Entry 6NNG (X-ray diffraction, 2.40 A resolution); this record covers chains B and F of the 6 polymer chains in the assembly.

== Chain B ==
Name: Tubulin beta-2B chain
Source organism: Sus scrofa
UniProt: A0A287AGU7 (A0A287AGU7_PIG); residue numbers follow UniProt; this construct covers 1-445
Amino-acid sequence (445 residues; each row starts with the number of its first residue):
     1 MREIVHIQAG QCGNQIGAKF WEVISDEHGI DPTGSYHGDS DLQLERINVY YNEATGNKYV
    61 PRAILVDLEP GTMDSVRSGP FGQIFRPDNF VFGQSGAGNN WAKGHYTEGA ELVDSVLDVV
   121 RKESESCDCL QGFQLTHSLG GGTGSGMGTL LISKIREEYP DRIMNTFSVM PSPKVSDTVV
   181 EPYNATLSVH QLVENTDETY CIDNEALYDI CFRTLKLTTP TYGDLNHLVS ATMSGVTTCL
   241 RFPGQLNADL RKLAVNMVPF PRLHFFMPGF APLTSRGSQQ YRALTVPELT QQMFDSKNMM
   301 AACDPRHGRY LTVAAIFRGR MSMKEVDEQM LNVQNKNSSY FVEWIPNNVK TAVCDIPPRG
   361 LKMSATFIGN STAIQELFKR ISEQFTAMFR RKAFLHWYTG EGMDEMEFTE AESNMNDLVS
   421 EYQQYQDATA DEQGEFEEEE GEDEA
Disordered / not traced: 1, 429-445
Ligand contacts:
  - DJ9 (2-(1H-indol-6-yl)-4-(3,4,5-trimethoxyphenyl)-1H-imidazo[4,5-c]pyridine): Tyr200, Val236, Cys239, Leu240, Leu246, Asn247, Ala248, Asp249, Leu250, Lys252, Leu253, Asn256, Met257, Val313, Ala314, Ala315, Ile316, Asn347, Asn348, Val349, Lys350, Ala352, Ile368
  - GDP (guanosine-5'-diphosphate): Gly10, Gln11, Cys12, Gln15, Ile16, Asp67, Ala97, Asn99, Ser138, Gly140, Gly141, Gly142, Thr143, Gly144, Ser145, Val169, Pro171, Val175, Asp177, Glu181, Asn204, Leu207, Tyr222, Leu225, Asn226
What the authors report for this chain:
  - binding site for DJ9: Tyr200, Val236, Cys239, Leu240, Leu246, Asp249, Leu250, Lys252, Leu253, Asn256, Met257, Ala314, Ile316, Asn347, Lys350, Ala352, Ile368
  - conformationally variable residues (side-chain flip): Lys350

== Chain F ==
Name: Tubulin Tyrosine Ligase
Source organism: Gallus gallus
UniProt: E1BQ43 (E1BQ43_CHICK); numbering as in UniProt (aligned over 1-378)
Amino-acid sequence (384 residues; row label = number of the first residue in the row):
     1 MYTFVVRDEN SSVYAEVSRL LLATGQWKRL RKDNPRFNLM LGERNRLPFG RLGHEPGLVQ
    61 LVNYYRGADK LCRKASLVKL IKTSPELSES CTWFPESYVI YPTNLKTPVA PAQNGIRHLI
   121 NNTRTDEREV FLAAYNRRRE GREGNVWIAK SSAGAKGEGI LISSEASELL DFIDEQGQVH
   181 VIQKYLEKPL LLEPGHRKFD IRSWVLVDHL YNIYLYREGV LRTSSEPYNS ANFQDKTCHL
   241 TNHCIQKEYS KNYGRYEEGN EMFFEEFNQY LMDALNTTLE NSILLQIKHI IRSCLMCIEP
   301 AISTKHLHYQ SFQLFGFDFM VDEELKVWLI EVNGAPACAQ KLYAELCQGI VDVAISSVFP
   361 LADTGQKTSQ PTSIFIKLHH HHHH
Disordered / not traced: 103-127, 152-158, 248-251, 363-371
Construct notes: expression tag (379-384)
Metal / ion sites: Mg2+: Glu331 (together with AMP-PCP)
Ligand contacts: AMP-PCP (ACP; phosphomethylphosphonic acid adenylate ester): Lys74, Pro95, Ile148, Gln183, Lys184, Tyr185, Leu186, Lys198, Asp200, Arg202, Arg222, His239, Leu240, Thr241, Asn242, Asp318, Met320, Ile330, Glu331, Asn333

== Interface between chain B and chain F ==
Contacting residue pairs - 11 pairs, chain B then chain F:
  Leu331(B) - Pro56(F)
  Leu331(B) - Gly57(F)
  Gln334(B) - Arg36(F)  hydrogen bond
  Asn335(B) - Arg36(F)  hydrogen bond
  Asn335(B) - Pro56(F)
  Asn335(B) - Gly57(F)  hydrogen bond (side chain-backbone)
  Asn335(B) - Leu58(F)
  Lys336(B) - Met1(F)
  Ser338(B) - Leu30(F)
  Ser338(B) - Asn34(F)  hydrogen bond
  Ser338(B) - Arg36(F)
Also at the interface, not in a pair above, chain B (6 interface residues in all): Asn347
Also at the interface, not in a pair above, chain F (8 interface residues in all): Thr3

== Overview ==
Chain B and chain F form an interface of 6 and 8 residues respectively, with 4 hydrogen bonds. Polar contacts
include Gln334(B)-Arg36(F), Asn335(B)-Arg36(F) and Asn335(B)-Gly57(F). Chain B binds GDP and compound DJ9.
Bound to chain F: AMP-PCP. From the paper: a binding site for DJ9 at Tyr200(B), Val236(B) and Cys239(B) among
others; conformational variability at Lys350(B).
Here chain B is Tubulin beta-2B chain (Sus scrofa) and chain F is Tubulin Tyrosine Ligase (Gallus gallus).
Entry 6NNG (Tubulin-RB3_SLD-TTL in complex with compound DJ95) was determined by X-ray diffraction.
